Entry 6TB9 (electron microscopy, 3.56 A resolution); this record covers chains S4 and B3 of the 42 polymer chains in the assembly.

Chain S4:
Protein: Major capsid protein Rcc01687
Source organism: Rhodobacter capsulatus
UniProtKB: D5ATZ3 (D5ATZ3_RHOCB); residues 1-386 here correspond to UniProt positions 13-398 (UniProt number = residue number + 12)
Chain sequence (386 residues; row label = number of the first residue in the row):
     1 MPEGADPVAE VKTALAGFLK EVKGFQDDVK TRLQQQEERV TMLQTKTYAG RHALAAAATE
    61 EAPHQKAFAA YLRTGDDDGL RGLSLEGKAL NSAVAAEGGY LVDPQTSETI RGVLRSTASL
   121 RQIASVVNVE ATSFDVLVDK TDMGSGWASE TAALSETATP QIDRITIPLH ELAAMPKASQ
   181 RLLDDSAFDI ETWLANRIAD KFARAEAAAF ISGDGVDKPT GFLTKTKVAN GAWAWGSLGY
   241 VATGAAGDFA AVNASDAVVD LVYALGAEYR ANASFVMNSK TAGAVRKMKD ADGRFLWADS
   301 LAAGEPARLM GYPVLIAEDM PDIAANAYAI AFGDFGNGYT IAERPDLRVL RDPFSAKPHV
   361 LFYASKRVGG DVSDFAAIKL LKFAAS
Disordered / not traced: 1-88, 299-304, 386

Chain B3:
Protein: Head spike base Rcc01079
Source organism: Rhodobacter capsulatus
UniProtKB: A0A507Z9H3 (A0A507Z9H3_RHOCA); numbering as in UniProt (aligned over 1-84)
Chain sequence (84 residues; numbered 1 to 84; the number before each row is that of its first residue):
     1 MDVFAKHAVS LESPAVRHYE ITPSDSTDLA RRPRALRVQT GGTLVLRDET GITVTYTVFA
    61 GEILPVRPVR VLATGTTATA VGWE

Chain S4 / chain B3 interface:
Contacting residue pairs (16):
  Asp248(S4) with Ala5(B3); Lys6(B3), salt bridge
  Phe249(S4) with Lys6(B3)
  Ala251(S4) with Val9(B3)
  Val252(S4) with Val9(B3)
  Ala284(S4) with Lys6(B3)
  Lys287(S4) with Lys6(B3)
  Met288(S4) with Lys6(B3)
  Lys289(S4) with Lys6(B3), hydrogen bond (backbone-backbone); His7(B3); Ala8(B3), hydrogen bond (backbone-backbone)
  Asp290(S4) with His7(B3), hydrogen bond (backbone-side chain); Ala8(B3)
  Ala291(S4) with Ala8(B3); Ser10(B3)
  Gly293(S4) with His7(B3)
Other interface residues (no listed pair), chain B3 (7 interface residues in all): Glu84

Summary:
11 residues of chain S4 face 7 of chain B3 across their interface, with 3 hydrogen bonds and 1 salt bridge.
Polar contacts include Asp248(S4)-Lys6(B3), Asp290(S4)-His7(B3) and Lys289(S4)-Lys6(B3).
Here chain S4 is Major capsid protein Rcc01687 and chain B3 is Head spike base Rcc01079, both from Rhodobacter
capsulatus. Entry 6TB9 (Capsid of native GTA particle computed with C5 symmetry) was determined by electron
microscopy, deposited together with 6TBA, 6TE8, 6TE9, 6TEB, 6TEH, 6TO8 and 3 further entries.
